5NON - chain A; structure by X-ray diffraction, 1.85 A resolution.

[Chain A]
Name: S-norcoclaurine synthase
Organism: Thalictrum flavum subsp. glaucum
Notes: EC 4.2.1.78
UniProtKB: Q67A25 (NCS_THLFG); residue numbers follow UniProt; this construct covers 34-196
Amino-acid sequence (165 residues; row label = number of the first residue in the row):
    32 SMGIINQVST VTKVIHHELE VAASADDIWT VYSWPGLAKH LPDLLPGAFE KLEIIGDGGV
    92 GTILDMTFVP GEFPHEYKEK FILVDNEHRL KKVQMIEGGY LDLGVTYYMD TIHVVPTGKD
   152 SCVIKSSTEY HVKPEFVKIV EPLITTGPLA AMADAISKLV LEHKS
Disordered / not traced: 32-39, 195-196
Differences from the reference sequence: expression tag (32-33)
Curated features (UniProtKB/Swiss-Prot):
  - active site: Lys122 (Proton donor)
  - binding site (dopamine): Tyr108 to Glu110
  - binding site ((4-hydroxyphenyl)acetaldehyde): Asp141
  - mutagenesis: Tyr108 (Y108F: Partial loss of activity), Glu110 (E110A: Partial loss of activity), Lys122 (K122A: Loss of activity)
Small-molecule neighbours: 93H (4-[2-[2-(4-methoxyphenyl)ethylamino]ethyl]benzene-1,2-diol): Tyr63, Leu68, Ala69, Leu72, Leu76, Ala79, Phe80, Leu95, Met97, Phe99, Tyr108, Glu110, Phe112, Lys122, Val124, Asp141, Ile143, Pro179, Leu180, Met183
What the authors report for this chain:
  - binding site for 93H: Leu72, Leu76, Phe99, Lys122
  - catalytic residues: Tyr108, Lys122, Asp141 (citing earlier work)
  - catalytic residues: Glu110 (proposed by the authors, not directly observed)
  - conformationally variable residues (loop rearrangement, side-chain flip): Leu76 to Phe80, Phe99 to Glu103, Glu110
  - contacts within the chain: Glu110-Asp141 (water-mediated contact), Glu110-Val124 (water-mediated contact), Glu110-Met126 (water-mediated contact)
  - mutagenesis - E110D: abolished catalytic activity (citing earlier work)

[In short]
Ligands of chain A: compound 93H. Curated annotation (UniProt) lists active-site residue Lys122, 3
dopamine-binding residues, (4-hydroxyphenyl)acetaldehyde-binding residue Asp141 and 3 mutagenesis sites. The
paper reports catalytic residues Tyr108, Lys122 and Asp141 among others; E110D abolishes catalytic activity.
Chain A is S-norcoclaurine synthase (Thalictrum flavum subsp. glaucum); the structure, Structure of truncated
Norcoclaurine Synthase from Thalictrum flavum with product mimic, was determined by X-ray diffraction together
with 5N8Q from the same study.
